PDB entry 3I2C | X-ray diffraction, 2.80 A resolution | chains L and H

[Chain L]
Molecule: CNTO4088 light chain
From: Mus musculus
Amino-acid sequence (218 residues; numbered 1 to 218; the number before each row is that of its first residue):
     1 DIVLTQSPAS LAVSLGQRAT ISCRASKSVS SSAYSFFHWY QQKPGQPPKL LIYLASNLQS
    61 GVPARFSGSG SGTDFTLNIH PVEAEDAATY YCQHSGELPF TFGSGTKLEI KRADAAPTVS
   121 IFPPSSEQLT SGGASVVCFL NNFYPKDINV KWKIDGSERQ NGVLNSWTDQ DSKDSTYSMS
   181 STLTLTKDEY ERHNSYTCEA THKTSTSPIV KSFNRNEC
Disulfides: Cys23-Cys92, Cys138-Cys198

[Chain H]
Molecule: CNTO4088 heavy chain
From: Mus musculus
Amino-acid sequence (222 residues; row label = number of the first residue in the row):
     1 EVQLVQSGGG LVQPKGSLKL SCAASGFNFN TYAMHWVRQA PGKGLEWIGR IRSKSHNYAT
    61 DYADPVKDRF TISRDDSQGL LYLLMNNLKT EDTAMYYCMR EGIYGSFAYW GQGTLVTVSA
   121 AKTTPPSVYP LAPGSAAQTN SMVTLGCLVK GYFPEPVTVT WNSGSLSSGV HTFPAVLQSD
   181 LYTLSSSVTV PSSTWPSETV TCNVAHPASS TKVDKKIVPR DC
Disulfides: Cys22-Cys98, Cys147-Cys202

[How chain L and chain H interact]
Pairs across the interface - 84 pairs, chain L then chain H:
  Phe36(L) - Tyr104(H)
  His38(L) - Tyr104(H)  hydrogen bond (side chain-backbone)
  His38(L) - Ser106(H)
  Tyr40(L) - Ser106(H)
  Tyr40(L) - Phe107(H)  hydrogen bond (side chain-backbone)
  Tyr40(L) - Trp110(H)
  Gln42(L) - Gln39(H)
  Gln42(L) - Tyr97(H)
  Gln46(L) - Tyr97(H)
  Pro47(L) - Tyr97(H)  hydrophobic
  Pro47(L) - Trp110(H)  hydrophobic
  Pro47(L) - Gly111(H)
  Pro47(L) - Gln112(H)
  Pro48(L) - Leu45(H)  hydrophobic
  Pro48(L) - Trp110(H)
  Leu50(L) - Phe107(H)
  Tyr53(L) - Ile103(H)  hydrophobic
  Leu54(L) - Tyr104(H)
  Tyr91(L) - Gln39(H)
  Tyr91(L) - Lys43(H)  hydrogen bond (side chain-backbone)
  Tyr91(L) - Gly44(H)
  Tyr91(L) - Leu45(H)  hydrophobic
  Gln93(L) - Gly105(H)
  Gln93(L) - Phe107(H)
  Ser95(L) - Tyr104(H)
  Ser95(L) - Gly105(H)  hydrogen bond (side chain-backbone)
  Ser95(L) - Ser106(H)
  Leu98(L) - Arg50(H)
  Leu98(L) - Asp61(H)
  Pro99(L) - Trp47(H)  hydrophobic
  Phe100(L) - His35(H)
  Phe100(L) - Trp47(H)
  Phe100(L) - Arg50(H)
  Phe100(L) - Gly105(H)
  Phe100(L) - Phe107(H)  hydrophobic
  Phe102(L) - Val37(H)  hydrophobic
  Phe102(L) - Leu45(H)
  Phe102(L) - Phe107(H)  hydrophobic
  Ser120(L) - Thr144(H)
  Phe122(L) - Leu131(H)
  Phe122(L) - Ala132(H)
  Phe122(L) - Pro133(H)
  Phe122(L) - Thr144(H)
  Pro123(L) - Ala132(H)
  Pro123(L) - Arg220(H)
  Pro124(L) - Arg220(H)
  Ser125(L) - Tyr129(H)
  Ser125(L) - Pro130(H)
  Glu127(L) - Pro130(H)
  Glu127(L) - Lys215(H)  salt bridge
  Gln128(L) - Tyr129(H)
  Gln128(L) - Lys150(H)
  Ser131(L) - Tyr129(H)
  Ser135(L) - Leu148(H)
  Ser135(L) - Lys150(H)
  Val137(L) - Leu131(H)  hydrophobic
  Phe139(L) - Leu131(H)  hydrophobic
  Phe139(L) - Phe173(H)  hydrophobic
  Phe139(L) - Ser185(H)
  Phe139(L) - Ser186(H)
  Phe139(L) - Ser187(H)
  Asn141(L) - Phe173(H)
  Asn141(L) - Ser187(H)  hydrogen bond
  Asn142(L) - His171(H)
  Leu164(L) - Val176(H)  hydrophobic
  Leu164(L) - Gln178(H)
  Leu164(L) - Thr183(H)
  Asn165(L) - Val176(H)
  Ser166(L) - Phe173(H)
  Ser166(L) - Pro174(H)  hydrogen bond (side chain-backbone)
  Trp167(L) - Pro174(H)
  Thr168(L) - Phe173(H)
  Ser178(L) - His171(H)  hydrogen bond
  Ser178(L) - Phe173(H)
  Met179(L) - Phe173(H)
  Ser180(L) - Phe173(H)
  Ser180(L) - Ser185(H)
  Thr184(L) - Lys150(H)
  Glu217(L) - Ser135(H)
  Glu217(L) - Ala136(H)
  Cys218(L) - Ser135(H)
  Cys218(L) - Arg220(H)
  Cys218(L) - Asp221(H)  hydrogen bond (backbone-backbone)
  Cys218(L) - Cys222(H)
Other interface residues (no listed pair), chain L (43 interface residues in all): Gln59, Thr182
Other interface residues (no listed pair), chain H (47 interface residues in all): Glu46, Glu101, Ala108, Gly134, Leu145, Gly146

[Overview]
43 residues of chain L and 47 residues of chain H are in contact, with 8 hydrogen bonds and 1 salt bridge.
Polar pairs include Glu127(L)-Lys215(H), His38(L)-Tyr104(H) and Tyr40(L)-Phe107(H).
Chain L is CNTO4088 light chain and chain H is CNTO4088 heavy chain, both from Mus musculus; the structure,
Crystal structure of anti-IL-23 antibody CNTO4088, was determined by X-ray diffraction.
